5CGD - chain A; structure by X-ray diffraction, 2.60 A resolution.

== Chain A ==
Molecule: Metabotropic glutamate receptor 5, Endolysin
From: Homo sapiens
Notes: EC 3.2.1.17
UniProt: chimeric construct of P41594, P00720: residues 569-678 from P41594 (GRM5_HUMAN) positions 569-678 (same numbers); residues 1002-1161 from P00720 positions 2-161 (UniProt number = residue number - 1000); residues 679-836 from P41594 (GRM5_HUMAN) positions 679-836 (same numbers)
Amino-acid sequence (444 residues; each row starts with the number of its first residue):
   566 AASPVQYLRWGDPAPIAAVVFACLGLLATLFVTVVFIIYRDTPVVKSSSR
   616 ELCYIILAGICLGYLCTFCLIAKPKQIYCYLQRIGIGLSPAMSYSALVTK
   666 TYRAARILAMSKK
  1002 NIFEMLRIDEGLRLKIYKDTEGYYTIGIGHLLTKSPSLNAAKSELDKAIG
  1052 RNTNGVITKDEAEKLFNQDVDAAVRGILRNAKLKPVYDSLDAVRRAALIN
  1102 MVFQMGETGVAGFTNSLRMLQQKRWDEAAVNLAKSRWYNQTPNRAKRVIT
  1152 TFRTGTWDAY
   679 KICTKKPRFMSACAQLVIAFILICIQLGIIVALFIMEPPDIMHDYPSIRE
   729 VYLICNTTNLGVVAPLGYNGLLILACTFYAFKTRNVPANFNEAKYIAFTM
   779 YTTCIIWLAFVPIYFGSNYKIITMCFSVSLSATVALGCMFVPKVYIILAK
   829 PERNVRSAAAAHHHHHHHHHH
Not modelled in the structure: 566-567, 681-688, 721-728, 832-849
Cystine bridges: Cys644-Cys733
Sequence notes: expression tag (566-568, 837-849); engineered mutation Ala579 (Glu in P41594), Tyr667 (Asn in P41594), Ala669 (Ile in P41594), Met675 (Gly in P41594), Ala742 (Thr in P41594), Ala753 (Ser in P41594), Gly1012 (Arg12 in P00720), Thr1054 (Cys54 in P00720), Ala1097 (Cys97 in P00720), Arg1137 (Ile137 in P00720)
Small-molecule neighbours: 51E (3-chloro-5-[6-(5-fluoropyridin-2-yl)pyrimidin-4-yl]benzonitrile): Gly624, Ile625, Gly628, Cys631, Gly650, Ile651, Ser654, Pro655, Ser658, Tyr659, Val740, Leu744, Ile784, Trp785, Phe788, Met802, Ser805, Val806, Ser809, Ala810, Ala813
UniProt features mapped onto this chain:
  - active site (Proton donor/acceptor): Glu1011, Asp1020
  - binding site (substrate): Leu1032, Phe1104, Ser1117, Asn1132
  - glycosylation: Asn734 (N-linked (GlcNAc...) asparagine)

== In short ==
Ligands of chain A: compound 51E. UniProt lists active-site residues Glu1011 and Asp1020 and 4
substrate-binding residues.
Chain A is Metabotropic glutamate receptor 5, Endolysin (Homo sapiens); the structure, Structure of the human
class C GPCR metabotropic glutamate receptor 5 transmembrane domain in complex with ..., was determined by
X-ray diffraction together with 5CGC from the same study.
